7UEB - chains D and Z of the 14 polymer chains in the assembly; structure by electron microscopy, 3.08 A resolution.

# Chain D
Molecule: P840 reaction center 17 kDa protein
Source organism: Chlorobaculum tepidum TLS
UniProt: Q8KEP5 (PSCD_CHLTE); numbering as in UniProt (aligned over 1-143)
Chain sequence (143 residues; numbered 1 to 143; the number before each row is that of its first residue):
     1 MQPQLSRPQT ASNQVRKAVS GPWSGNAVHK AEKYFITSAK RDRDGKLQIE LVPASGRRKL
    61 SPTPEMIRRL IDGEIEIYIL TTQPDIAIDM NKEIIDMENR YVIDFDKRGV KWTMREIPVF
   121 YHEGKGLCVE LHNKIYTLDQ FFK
Disordered / not traced: 1-19, 121-143

# Chain Z
Molecule: Bacteriochlorophyll a protein
Source organism: Chlorobaculum tepidum TLS
UniProt: Q46393 (BCPA_CHLTE); numbering as in UniProt (aligned over 1-366)
Chain sequence (366 residues; each row starts with the number of its first residue):
     1 MALFGSNDVT TAHSDYEIVL EGGSSSWGKV KARAKVNAPP ASPLLPADCD VKLNVKPLDP
    61 AKGFVRISAV FESIVDSTKN KLTIEADIAN ETKERRISVG EGMVSVGDFS HTFSFEGSVV
   121 NLFYYRSDAV RRNVPNPIYM QGRQFHDILM KVPLDNNDLI DTWEGTVKAI GSTGAFNDWI
   181 RDFWFIGPAF TALNEGGQRI SRIEVNGLNT ESGPKGPVGV SRWRFSHGGS GMVDSISRWA
   241 ELFPSDKLNR PAQVEAGFRS DSQGIEVKVD GEFPGVSVDA GGGLRRILNH PLIPLVHHGM
   301 VGKFNNFNVD AQLKVVLPKG YKIRYAAPQY RSQNLEEYRW SGGAYARWVE HVCKGGVGQF
   361 EILYAQ
Disordered / not traced: 1-8
Bound ions: bacteriochlorophyll a Mg site 1 near Tyr124 (its only coordinating residue here); bacteriochlorophyll a Mg site 2 near Leu242 (its only coordinating residue here)
Small-molecule neighbours:
  - bacteriochlorophyll a (BCL), molecule 1: Ala12, Ser14, Tyr16, Ala34, Val36, Ala38, Pro39, Pro40, Ala41, Ser42, Ala47, Trp184, Phe185, Ile186, Ala189, Phe258, Ser260, Ile265, Val267, His298, Val301, Gly302, Asn305, Phe307, Cys353
  - bacteriochlorophyll a (BCL), molecule 2: Tyr16, Glu17, Ile18, Val30, Ala32, Cys49, Val51, Phe71, Ala256, Gly257, Phe258, Val269, Ile287, Leu288, His290, Pro291, Pro294, Leu295, His298, Leu313, Tyr345, Trp348, Val349, Val352, Cys353, Phe360, Ile362
  - bacteriochlorophyll a (BCL), molecule 3: Val30, Val51, Leu53, Val55, Val65, Ile67, Phe71, Ile88, Arg96, Asp234, Ser235, Arg238, Glu241, Leu242, Phe243, Pro244, Ser245, Leu248, Val254, Ala256, Val269, Phe273, Pro274, Gly275, Val276, Leu288, Pro291
  - bacteriochlorophyll a (BCL), molecule 4: Ala41, Ser42, Pro43, Phe71, Leu82, Phe185, Ile186, Pro188, Ala189, Ala192, Leu193, Gln198, Ile293, Pro294, His297, His298, Met300, Val301
  - bacteriochlorophyll a (BCL), molecule 5: Ser42, Pro43, Leu44, Cys49, Phe71, Ser73, Val75, Asn80, Lys81, Leu82, Ile84, Val106, Phe113, Phe115, Ile148, Met150, Phe183, Trp184, Ile186, Phe258
  - bacteriochlorophyll a (BCL), molecule 6: Leu53, Val55, Ile67, Ala69, Phe71, Ile84, Ala86, Ile88, Arg96, Ile97, Ser98, Phe115, Gly117, Ser118, Val119, Gln144, His146, Ile148, Trp184, Gln198, Trp223, Phe225, His227, Ser235, Trp239, Leu242, Ala252, Gln253, Val254, Phe273
  - bacteriochlorophyll a (BCL), molecule 7: Leu82, Val104, Val106, Phe109, His111, Phe113, Met150, Val152, Leu154, Asp158, Leu159, Thr162, Trp163, Thr166, Ile170, Phe176, Ile180, Phe183, Trp184, Ile203, Val205, Leu208, Gly219, Ser221, Trp223
  - bacteriochlorophyll a (BCL), molecule 8: Leu122, Phe123, Tyr124, Tyr125, Arg126, Ser127, Arg143, Phe145
  - bacteriochlorophyll a (BCL), molecule 9: Tyr125, Ser127, Ala129, Val130, Asn133
  - bacteriochlorophyll a (BCL), molecule 10: Tyr125, Val130, Val134, Asn136, Pro137, Ile138, Tyr139, Met140, Gln141
  - bacteriochlorophyll a (BCL), molecule 11: Asp161, Thr162, Gly165, Thr166, Ala169, Ser172, Thr173, Ala175, Phe176, Trp179, Ile180, Phe183
Curated features (UniProtKB/Swiss-Prot):
  - binding site (bacteriochlorophyll a): His111, His146, His290, His297, His298
From the paper describing this entry:
  - binding site for 1,2-distearoyl-monogalactosyl-diglyceride: His13, Lys35

# Interface between chain D and chain Z
Residue-residue contacts - 19 pairs, chain D then chain Z:
  Asp96(D) - Ala240(Z)
  Met97(D) - Glu241(Z)
  Met97(D) - Val278(Z)  hydrophobic
  Met97(D) - Asp279(Z)
  Glu98(D) - Asp279(Z)  hydrogen bond (backbone-backbone)
  Glu98(D) - Gly281(Z)
  Glu98(D) - Gly282(Z)  hydrogen bond (side chain-backbone)
  Arg100(D) - Ser24(Z)
  Arg100(D) - Asp279(Z)  salt bridge
  Phe105(D) - Asp246(Z)
  Asp106(D) - Asp246(Z)
  Arg108(D) - Ser24(Z)
  Arg108(D) - Asp246(Z)  salt bridge
  Arg108(D) - Lys247(Z)
  Val110(D) - Ser24(Z)
  Trp112(D) - Gln366(Z)
  Thr113(D) - Gly282(Z)  hydrogen bond (side chain-backbone)
  Thr113(D) - Gly283(Z)  hydrogen bond (side chain-backbone)
  Arg115(D) - Gly282(Z)  hydrogen bond (side chain-backbone)
Other interface residues (no listed pair), chain Z (13 interface residues in all): Pro60, Ala280

# Overview
The interface between chain D and chain Z involves 11 residues on one side and 13 on the other; the contacts
include 5 hydrogen bonds and 2 salt bridges. Polar contacts include Arg100(D)-Asp279(Z), Arg108(D)-Asp246(Z)
and Glu98(D)-Gly282(Z). Chain Z binds 11 copies of bacteriochlorophyll a. The paper reports a binding site for
1,2-distearoyl-monogalactosyl-diglyceride at His13(Z) and Lys35(Z).
Here chain D is P840 reaction center 17 kDa protein and chain Z is Bacteriochlorophyll a protein, both from
Chlorobaculum tepidum TLS. Entry 7UEB (Photosynthetic assembly of Chlorobaculum tepidum (RC-FMO2)) was
determined by electron microscopy, deposited together with 7UEA.
